Entry 5D4D (X-ray diffraction, 3.00 A resolution); this record covers chains D and G of the 8 polymer chains in the assembly.

[Chain D]
Name: DNA-directed RNA polymerase subunit beta'
From: Thermus thermophilus (strain HB8 / ATCC 27634 / DSM 579)
Notes: EC 2.7.7.6
UniProtKB: Q8RQE8 (RPOC_THET8); numbering as in UniProt (aligned over 1-1524)
Amino-acid sequence (1524 residues; row label = number of the first residue in the row):
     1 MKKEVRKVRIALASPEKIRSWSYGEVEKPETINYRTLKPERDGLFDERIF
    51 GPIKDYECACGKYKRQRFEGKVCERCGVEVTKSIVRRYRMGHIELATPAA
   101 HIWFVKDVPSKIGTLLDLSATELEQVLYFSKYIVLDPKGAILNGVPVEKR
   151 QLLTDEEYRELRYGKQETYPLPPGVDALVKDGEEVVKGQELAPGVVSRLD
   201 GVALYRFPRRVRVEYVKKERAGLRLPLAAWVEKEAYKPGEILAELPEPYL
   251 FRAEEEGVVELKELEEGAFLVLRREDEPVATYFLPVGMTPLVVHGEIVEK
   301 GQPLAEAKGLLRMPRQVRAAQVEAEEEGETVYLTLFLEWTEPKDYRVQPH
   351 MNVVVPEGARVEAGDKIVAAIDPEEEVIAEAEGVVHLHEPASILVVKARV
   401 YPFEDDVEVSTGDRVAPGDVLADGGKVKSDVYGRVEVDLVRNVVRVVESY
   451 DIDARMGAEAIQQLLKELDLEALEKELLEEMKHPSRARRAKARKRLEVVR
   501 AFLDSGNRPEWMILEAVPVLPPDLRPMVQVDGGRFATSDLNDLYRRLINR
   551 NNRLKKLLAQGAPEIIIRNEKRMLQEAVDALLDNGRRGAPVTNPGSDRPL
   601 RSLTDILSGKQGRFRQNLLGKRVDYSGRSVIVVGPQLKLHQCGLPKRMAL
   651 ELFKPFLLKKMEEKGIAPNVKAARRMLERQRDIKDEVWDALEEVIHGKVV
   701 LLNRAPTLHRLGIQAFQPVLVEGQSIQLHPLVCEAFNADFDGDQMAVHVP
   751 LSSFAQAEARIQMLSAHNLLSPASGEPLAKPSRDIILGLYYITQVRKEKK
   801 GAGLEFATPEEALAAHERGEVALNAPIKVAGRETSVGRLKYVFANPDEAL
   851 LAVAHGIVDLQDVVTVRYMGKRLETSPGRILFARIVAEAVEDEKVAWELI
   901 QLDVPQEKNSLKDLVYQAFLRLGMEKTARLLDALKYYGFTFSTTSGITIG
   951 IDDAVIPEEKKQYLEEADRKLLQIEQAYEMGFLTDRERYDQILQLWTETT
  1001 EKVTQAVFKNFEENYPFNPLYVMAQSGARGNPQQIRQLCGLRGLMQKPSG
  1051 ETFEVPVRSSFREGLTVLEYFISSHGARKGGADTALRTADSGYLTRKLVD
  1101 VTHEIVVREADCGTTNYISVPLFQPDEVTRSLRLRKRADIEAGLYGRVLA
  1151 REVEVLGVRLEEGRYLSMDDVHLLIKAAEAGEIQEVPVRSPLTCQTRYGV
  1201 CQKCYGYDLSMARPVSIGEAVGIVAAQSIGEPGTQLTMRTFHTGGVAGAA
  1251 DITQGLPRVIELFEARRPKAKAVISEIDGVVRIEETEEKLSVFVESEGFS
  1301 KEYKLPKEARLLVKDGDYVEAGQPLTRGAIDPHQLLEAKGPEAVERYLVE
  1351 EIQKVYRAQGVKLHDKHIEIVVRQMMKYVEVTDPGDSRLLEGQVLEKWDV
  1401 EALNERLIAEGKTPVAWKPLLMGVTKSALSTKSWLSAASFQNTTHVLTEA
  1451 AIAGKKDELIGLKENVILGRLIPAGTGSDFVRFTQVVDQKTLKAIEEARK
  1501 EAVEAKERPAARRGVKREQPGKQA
Not modelled in the structure: 1-2, 1238-1252, 1503-1524
Bound ions: Zn2+ site 1: Cys58, Cys60, Cys73, Cys76; Mg2+ site 1: Asp739, Asp741, Asp743 (together with cytidine-5'-monophosphate); Mg2+ site 2 near Lys840 (its only coordinating residue here); Zn2+ site 2: Cys1112, Cys1194, Cys1201, Cys1204
Ligand contacts: cytidine-5'-monophosphate / NAD: Arg704, Ala705, Asp739, Asp741, Gly742, Asp743

[Chain G]
Molecule: 19-nt DNA strand
Sequence (19 nucleotides; row label = number of the first residue in the row):
     2 CCTGCATCCGTGAGTAGAG
Not modelled in the structure: 2-3, 20
Ligand contacts: cytidine-5'-monophosphate / NAD: DG15, DT16, DA17

[How chain D and chain G interact]
Pairs across the interface (22):
  Lys106(D) with DC10(G), salt bridge to the phosphate
  Arg586(D) with DC10(G), salt bridge to the phosphate; DG11(G), salt bridge to the phosphate
  Lys610(D) with DA14(G), salt bridge to the phosphate; DG15(G), salt bridge to the phosphate
  Arg615(D) with DG13(G), salt bridge to the phosphate; DG15(G), salt bridge to the phosphate
  Arg622(D) with DA17(G), salt bridge to the phosphate
  Arg628(D) with DT16(G), sugar contact; DA17(G), sugar contact
  Ala705(D) with DG15(G), hydrogen bond to the base; DT16(G), sugar contact
  Pro706(D) with DG15(G), base contact
  Thr1088(D) with DA14(G), base contact
  Ala1089(D) with DA14(G), sugar contact
  Gly1092(D) with DA14(G), sugar contact
  Tyr1093(D) with DT12(G), sugar contact; DG13(G), sugar contact; DA14(G), sugar contact
  Gln1441(D) with DT12(G), phosphate contact
  Asn1442(D) with DG11(G), sugar contact; DT12(G), hydrogen bond to the phosphate

[In short]
14 residues of chain D and 8 residues of chain G are in contact, with 2 hydrogen bonds and 8 salt bridges.
Among the polar pairs are Ala705(D)-DG15(G), Asn1442(D)-DT12(G) and Lys106(D)-DC10(G).
Cytidine-5'-monophosphate / NAD is bound between chain D and chain G.
Chain D is DNA-directed RNA polymerase subunit beta' (Thermus thermophilus (strain HB8 / ATCC 27634 / DSM
579)) and chain G is a 19-nt DNA strand; the structure, Crystal structure of Thermus thermophilus product
complex for transcription initiation with NAD and CTP, was determined by X-ray diffraction (same publication
as 5D4C and 5D4E).
